PDB entry 8U4O | electron microscopy, 3.29 A resolution | chains A and B of the 5 polymer chains in the assembly

# Chain A
Name: Guanine nucleotide-binding protein G(i) subunit alpha-1
From: Homo sapiens
Reference sequence: P63096 (GNAI1_HUMAN); residues 2-354 here = UniProt positions 2-354
Sequence (365 residues; numbered -10 to 354; the number before each row is that of its first residue; numbers below 1 keep their minus sign (Met-10 is residue -10)):
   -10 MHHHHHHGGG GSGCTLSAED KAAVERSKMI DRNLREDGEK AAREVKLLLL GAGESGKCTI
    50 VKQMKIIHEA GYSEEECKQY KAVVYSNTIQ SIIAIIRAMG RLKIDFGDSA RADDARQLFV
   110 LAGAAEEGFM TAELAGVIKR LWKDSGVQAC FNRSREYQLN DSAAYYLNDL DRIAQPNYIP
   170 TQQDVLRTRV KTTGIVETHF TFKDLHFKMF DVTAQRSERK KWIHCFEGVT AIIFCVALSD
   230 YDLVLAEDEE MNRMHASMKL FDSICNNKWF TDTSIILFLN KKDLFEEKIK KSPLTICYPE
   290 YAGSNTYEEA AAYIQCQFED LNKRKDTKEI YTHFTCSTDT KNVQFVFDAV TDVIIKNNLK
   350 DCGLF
Unresolved in the structure: -10 to 5, 54-181
Construct notes: expression tag (-10 to 1); conflict Cys47 (Ser in P63096), Thr202 (Gly in P63096), Ala203 (Gly in P63096), Ala245 (Glu in P63096), Ser326 (Ala in P63096)
Swiss-Prot annotation at these positions:
  - region: Lys35 to Lys46, Thr48 (G1 motif), Asp173 to Thr181 (G2 motif), Phe196 to Val201, Gln204, Arg205 (G3 motif), Ile265 to Asp272 (G4 motif), Thr324, Cys325, Thr327 to Thr329 (G5 motif)
  - binding site (GTP): Glu43 to Lys46, Thr48, Ser151, Leu175 to Thr181, Asp200, Val201, Gln204, Asn269 to Asp272
  - binding site (Mg(2+)): Thr181
  - modified residue: Arg178 (ADP-ribosylarginine), Gln204 (Deamidated glutamine), Cys351 (ADP-ribosylcysteine)
  - lipidation: Gly2 (N-myristoyl glycine), Cys3 (S-palmitoyl cysteine)
  - natural variant: Gly40 (G40C: In NEDHISB; G40R: In NEDHISB), Gly45 (G45D: In NEDHISB), Thr48 (T48I: In NEDHISB; T48K: In NEDHISB), Gln52 (Q52P: In NEDHISB), Ser75 (deletion: In NEDHISB; uncertain significance), Gln172 (deletion: In NEDHISB), Asp173 (D173V: In NEDHISB), Glu186 to Phe189 (deletion: In NEDHISB; uncertain significance), Cys224 (C224Y: In NEDHISB), Lys270 (K270N: In NEDHISB; K270R: In NEDHISB), Asp272 (D272G: In NEDHISB), Val332 (V332E: In NEDHISB; uncertain significance)
  - mutagenesis: Gly42 (G42R: Abolishes switch to an activated conformation and dissociation from beta and gamma subunits upon GTP binding. Abolishes interaction with RGS family members), Glu116 (E116L: Enhances interaction (inactive GDP-bound) with RGS14), Gln147 (Q147L: Enhances interaction (inactive GDP-bound) with RGS14)

# Chain B
Name: Guanine nucleotide-binding protein G(I)/G(S)/G(T) subunit beta-1
From: Homo sapiens
Reference sequence: P62873 (GBB1_HUMAN); numbering as in UniProt (aligned over 2-340)
Sequence (350 residues; each row starts with the number of its first residue; numbers below 1 keep their minus sign (Met-9 is residue -9)):
    -9 MHHHHHHGSS GSELDQLRQE AEQLKNQIRD ARKACADATL SQITNNIDPV GRIQMRTRRT
    51 LRGHLAKIYA MHWGTDSRLL VSASQDGKLI IWDSYTTNKV HAIPLRSSWV MTCAYAPSGN
   111 YVACGGLDNI CSIYNLKTRE GNVRVSRELA GHTGYLSCCR FLDDNQIVTS SGDTTCALWD
   171 IETGQQTTTF TGHTGDVMSL SLAPDTRLFV SGACDASAKL WDVREGMCRQ TFTGHESDIN
   231 AICFFPNGNA FATGSDDATC RLFDLRADQE LMTYSHDNII CGITSVSFSK SGRLLLAGYD
   291 DFNCNVWDAL KADRAGVLAG HDNRVSCLGV TDDGMAVATG SWDSFLKIWN
Unresolved in the structure: -9 to 5
Construct notes: expression tag (-9 to 1)
Swiss-Prot annotation at these positions:
  - modified residue: Ser2 (N-acetylserine), His266 (Phosphohistidine)
  - natural variant: Leu30 (L30F: In MRD42; uncertain significance), Arg52 (R52G: In MRD42), Gly64 (G64V: In MRD42), Asp76 (D76E: In MRD42; D76G: In MRD42), Gly77 (G77S: In MRD42), Lys78 (K78R: In MRD42), Ile80 (I80N: In MRD42; I80T: In MRD42), His91 (H91R: In MRD42; uncertain significance), Ala92 (A92T: In MRD42), Pro94 (P94S: In MRD42), Leu95 (L95P: In MRD42), Arg96 (R96L: In MRD42), 5 further natural variant entries in UniProt

# Interface between chain A and chain B
Contacting residue pairs - 31 pairs, chain A then chain B:
  Arg15(A) - Val90(B)  hydrogen bond (side chain-backbone)
  Ser16(A) - Lys89(B)
  Ile19(A) - Lys89(B)
  Asp20(A) - Lys89(B)  salt bridge
  Leu23(A) - Lys78(B)
  Leu23(A) - Ile80(B)  hydrophobic
  Asp26(A) - Lys78(B)  salt bridge
  Gly27(A) - Leu55(B)
  Thr182(A) - Asp118(B)
  Gly183(A) - Asn119(B)
  Ile184(A) - Trp99(B)
  Phe199(A) - Trp99(B)  hydrophobic
  Gln204(A) - Leu117(B)  hydrogen bond (side chain-backbone)
  Gln204(A) - Asn119(B)  hydrogen bond
  Gln204(A) - Tyr145(B)
  Ser206(A) - Tyr145(B)
  Ser206(A) - Gly162(B)
  Lys210(A) - Met101(B)
  Lys210(A) - Tyr145(B)
  Lys210(A) - Met188(B)
  Lys210(A) - Asp228(B)  salt bridge
  Lys210(A) - Asp246(B)  salt bridge
  Trp211(A) - Leu117(B)  hydrophobic
  His213(A) - Tyr59(B)  hydrogen bond
  Cys214(A) - Tyr59(B)
  Cys214(A) - Gln75(B)
  Cys214(A) - Trp99(B)
  Cys214(A) - Met101(B)  hydrophobic
  Phe215(A) - Leu117(B)  hydrophobic
  Glu216(A) - Lys57(B)  salt bridge
  Trp258(A) - Arg314(B)
Interface residues without a listed pair, chain A (23 interface residues in all): Val13, Glu207, Lys209
Interface residues without a listed pair, chain B (27 interface residues in all): Gly53, Asn88, His91, Ala92, Asp186, Cys204, Asn230, Trp332

# Summary
23 residues of chain A and 27 residues of chain B are in contact, with 4 hydrogen bonds and 5 salt bridges.
Polar pairs include Asp20(A)-Lys89(B), Asp26(A)-Lys78(B) and Lys210(A)-Asp228(B).
Here chain A is Guanine nucleotide-binding protein G(i) subunit alpha-1 and chain B is Guanine
nucleotide-binding protein G(I)/G(S)/G(T) subunit beta-1, both from Homo sapiens. Entry 8U4O (Structure of
CXCL12-bound CXCR4/Gi complex) was determined by electron microscopy, deposited together with 8U4N, 8U4P,
8U4Q, 8U4R, 8U4S and 8U4T.
